Entry 5C4X (X-ray diffraction, 4.00 A resolution); this record covers chains A and F of the 15 polymer chains in the assembly.

Chain A:
Protein: DNA-directed RNA polymerase II subunit RPB1
From: Saccharomyces cerevisiae (strain ATCC 204508 / S288c)
Notes: EC 2.7.7.6
UniProt: P04050 (RPB1_YEAST); residue numbers follow UniProt; this construct covers 1-1733
Amino-acid sequence (1733 residues; row label = number of the first residue in the row):
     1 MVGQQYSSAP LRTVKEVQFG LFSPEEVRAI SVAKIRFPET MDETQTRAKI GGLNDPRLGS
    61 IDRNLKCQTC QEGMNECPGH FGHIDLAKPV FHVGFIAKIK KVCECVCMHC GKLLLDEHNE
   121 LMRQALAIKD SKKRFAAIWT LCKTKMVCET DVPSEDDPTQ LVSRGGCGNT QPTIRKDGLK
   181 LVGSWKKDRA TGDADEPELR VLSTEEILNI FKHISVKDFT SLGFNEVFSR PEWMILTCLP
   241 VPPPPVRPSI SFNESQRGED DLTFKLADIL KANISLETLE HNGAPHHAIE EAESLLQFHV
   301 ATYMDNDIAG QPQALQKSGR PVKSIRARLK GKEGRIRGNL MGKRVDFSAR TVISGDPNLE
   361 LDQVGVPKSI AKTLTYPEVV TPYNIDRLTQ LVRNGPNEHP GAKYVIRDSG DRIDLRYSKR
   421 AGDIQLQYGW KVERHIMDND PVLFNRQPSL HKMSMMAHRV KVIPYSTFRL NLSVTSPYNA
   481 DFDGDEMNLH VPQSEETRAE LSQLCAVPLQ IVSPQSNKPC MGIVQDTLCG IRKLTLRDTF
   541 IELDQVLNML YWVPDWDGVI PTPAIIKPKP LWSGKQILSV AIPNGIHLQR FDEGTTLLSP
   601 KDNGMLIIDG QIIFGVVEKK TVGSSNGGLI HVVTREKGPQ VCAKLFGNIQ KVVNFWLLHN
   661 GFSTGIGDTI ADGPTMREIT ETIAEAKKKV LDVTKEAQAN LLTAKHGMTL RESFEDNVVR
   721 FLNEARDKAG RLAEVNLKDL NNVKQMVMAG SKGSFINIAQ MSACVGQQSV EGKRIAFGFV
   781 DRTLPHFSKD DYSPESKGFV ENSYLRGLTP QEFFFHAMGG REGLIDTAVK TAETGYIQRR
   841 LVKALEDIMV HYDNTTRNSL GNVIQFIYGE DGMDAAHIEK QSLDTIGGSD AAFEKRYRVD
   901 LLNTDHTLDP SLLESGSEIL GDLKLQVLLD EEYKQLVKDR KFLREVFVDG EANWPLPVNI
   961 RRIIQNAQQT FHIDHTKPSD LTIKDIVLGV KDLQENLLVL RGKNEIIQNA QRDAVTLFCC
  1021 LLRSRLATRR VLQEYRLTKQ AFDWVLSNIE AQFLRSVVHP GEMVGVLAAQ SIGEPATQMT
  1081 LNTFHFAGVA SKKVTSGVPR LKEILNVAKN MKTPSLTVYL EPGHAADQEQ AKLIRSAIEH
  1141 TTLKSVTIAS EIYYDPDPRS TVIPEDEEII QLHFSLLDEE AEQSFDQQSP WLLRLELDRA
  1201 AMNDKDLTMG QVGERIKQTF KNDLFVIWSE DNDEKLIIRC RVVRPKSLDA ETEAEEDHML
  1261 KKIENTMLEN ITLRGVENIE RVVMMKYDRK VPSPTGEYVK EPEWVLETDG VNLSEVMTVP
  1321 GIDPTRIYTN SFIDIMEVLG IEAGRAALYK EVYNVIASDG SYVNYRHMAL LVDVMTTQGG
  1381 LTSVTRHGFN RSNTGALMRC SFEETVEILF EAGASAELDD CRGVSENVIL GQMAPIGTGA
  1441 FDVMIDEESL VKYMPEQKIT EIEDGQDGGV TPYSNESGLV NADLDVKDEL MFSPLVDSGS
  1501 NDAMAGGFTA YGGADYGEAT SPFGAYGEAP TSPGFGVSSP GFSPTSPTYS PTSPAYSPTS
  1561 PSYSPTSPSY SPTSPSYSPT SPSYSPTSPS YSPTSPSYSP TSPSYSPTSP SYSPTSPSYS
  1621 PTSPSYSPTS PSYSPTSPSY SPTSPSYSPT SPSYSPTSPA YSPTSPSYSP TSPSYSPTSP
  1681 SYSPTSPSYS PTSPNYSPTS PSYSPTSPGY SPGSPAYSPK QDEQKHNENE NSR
Disordered / not traced: 1, 1176-1184, 1246-1253, 1455-1733
Bound ions: Zn2+ site 1: Cys67, His80; Zn2+ site 2: Cys110, Cys148, Cys167; Mg2+ near Asp1420 (its only coordinating residue here)
Swiss-Prot annotation at these positions:
  - region: Pro248 to Asp260 (Lid loop), Asn306 to Lys323 (Rudder loop), Pro810 to Glu822 (Bridging helix)
  - binding site (Zn(2+)): Cys67, Cys70, Cys77, His80, Cys107, Cys110, Cys148, Cys167
  - binding site (Mg(2+)): Asp481, Asp483, Asp485
  - modified residue: Thr1471 (Phosphothreonine)
  - cross-link (Glycyl lysine isopeptide (Lys-Gly)): Lys695 (interchain with G-Cter in ubiquitin), Lys1246 (interchain with G-Cter in ubiquitin), Lys1350 (interchain with G-Cter in ubiquitin)
Reported in the primary citation:
  - conformationally variable residues (loop rearrangement): Gln1078 to Gly1097

Chain F:
Protein: DNA-directed RNA polymerases I, II, and III subunit RPABC2
From: Saccharomyces cerevisiae (strain ATCC 204508 / S288c)
UniProt: P20435 (RPAB2_YEAST); numbering as in UniProt (aligned over 1-155)
Amino-acid sequence (155 residues; numbered 1 to 155; the number before each row is that of its first residue):
     1 MSDYEEAFND GNENFEDFDV EHFSDEETYE EKPQFKDGET TDANGKTIVT GGNGPEDFQQ
    61 HEQIRRKTLK EKAIPKDQRA TTPYMTKYER ARILGTRALQ ISMNAPVFVD LEGETDPLRI
   121 AMKELAEKKI PLVIRRYLPD GSFEDWSVEE LIVDL
Disordered / not traced: 1-68
Swiss-Prot annotation at these positions:
  - region: Leu111 to Leu132 (Leucine-zipper)
  - modified residue: Ser24 (Phosphoserine)

How chain A and chain F interact:
Pairs across the interface (89; chain A residue first):
  Val379(A) - Ser102(F)
  Val379(A) - Asn104(F)
  Val380(A) - Asn104(F)
  Thr381(A) - Ser102(F)
  Thr381(A) - Asn104(F)
  Pro382(A) - Asn104(F)
  Tyr383(A) - Ile101(F)  hydrophobic
  Tyr383(A) - Val107(F)
  Tyr383(A) - Leu111(F)  hydrophobic
  Tyr383(A) - Glu114(F)
  Tyr383(A) - Thr115(F)
  Arg387(A) - Thr115(F)
  Tyr428(A) - Asn104(F)
  Ser494(A) - Leu99(F)
  Glu495(A) - Ala98(F)
  Glu495(A) - Leu99(F)
  Glu495(A) - Ser102(F)
  Glu495(A) - Asp116(F)
  Glu495(A) - Pro117(F)
  Glu496(A) - Gly95(F)
  Glu496(A) - Thr96(F)
  Glu496(A) - Leu99(F)
  Ala499(A) - Gly95(F)
  Ala499(A) - Leu118(F)  hydrophobic
  Ser502(A) - Leu118(F)
  Gln503(A) - Arg90(F)  hydrogen bond
  Leu504(A) - Tyr88(F)  hydrophobic
  Leu504(A) - Ala91(F)  hydrophobic
  His851(A) - Pro139(F)
  Tyr852(A) - Thr81(F)
  Tyr852(A) - Thr86(F)
  Tyr852(A) - Glu89(F)
  Tyr852(A) - Arg136(F)
  Tyr852(A) - Tyr137(F)
  Asp853(A) - Leu138(F)
  Asp853(A) - Pro139(F)
  Arg857(A) - Pro139(F)
  Asp874(A) - Lys87(F)  salt bridge
  Arg1001(A) - Ala80(F)
  Arg1001(A) - Thr81(F)
  Arg1001(A) - Thr82(F)
  Arg1001(A) - Pro83(F)
  Lys1003(A) - Gln78(F)
  Ala1051(A) - Asp154(F)
  Leu1054(A) - Tyr84(F)
  Arg1055(A) - Asp154(F)  salt bridge
  Arg1055(A) - Leu155(F)  hydrogen bond (side chain-backbone)
  His1059(A) - Thr86(F)  hydrogen bond
  His1059(A) - Lys87(F)  hydrogen bond (side chain-backbone)
  His1059(A) - Tyr88(F)
  Pro1060(A) - Thr86(F)
  Pro1060(A) - Tyr88(F)
  Gly1061(A) - Tyr88(F)
  Glu1062(A) - Lys87(F)  salt bridge
  Glu1062(A) - Tyr88(F)  hydrogen bond
  Gly1437(A) - Tyr88(F)
  Thr1438(A) - Tyr88(F)
  Thr1438(A) - Arg92(F)  hydrogen bond (backbone-side chain)
  Phe1441(A) - Tyr88(F)
  Phe1441(A) - Glu89(F)
  Phe1441(A) - Arg92(F)  hydrogen bond (backbone-side chain)
  Phe1441(A) - Ile134(F)  hydrophobic
  Phe1441(A) - Arg135(F)
  Phe1441(A) - Tyr137(F)  hydrophobic
  Asp1442(A) - Val133(F)
  Asp1442(A) - Ile134(F)
  Asp1442(A) - Arg135(F)  hydrogen bond (backbone-backbone)
  Asp1442(A) - Tyr137(F)
  Val1443(A) - Arg92(F)
  Val1443(A) - Leu132(F)  hydrophobic
  Val1443(A) - Val133(F)
  Val1443(A) - Ile134(F)  hydrophobic
  Met1444(A) - Leu132(F)
  Met1444(A) - Val133(F)  hydrogen bond (backbone-backbone)
  Met1444(A) - Arg135(F)
  Met1444(A) - Asp145(F)
  Ile1445(A) - Pro131(F)
  Ile1445(A) - Leu132(F)  hydrophobic
  Asp1446(A) - Pro131(F)  hydrogen bond (backbone-backbone)
  Ser1449(A) - Pro131(F)
  Leu1450(A) - Phe108(F)
  Leu1450(A) - Pro131(F)
  Tyr1453(A) - Phe108(F)  hydrophobic
  Tyr1453(A) - Lys128(F)
  Tyr1453(A) - Lys129(F)
  Tyr1453(A) - Ile130(F)
  Tyr1453(A) - Pro131(F)  hydrophobic
  Tyr1453(A) - Glu149(F)  hydrogen bond
  Met1454(A) - Phe108(F)
Other interface residues (no listed pair), chain A (46 interface residues in all): Gly429, Lys452, Thr855, Arg1422, Met1433, Ala1440
Other interface residues (no listed pair), chain F (48 interface residues in all): Arg79, Leu94, Ile120, Met122

Summary:
The interface between chain A and chain F involves 46 residues on one side and 48 on the other; the contacts
include 11 hydrogen bonds and 3 salt bridges. Among the polar pairs are Asp874(A)-Lys87(F),
Arg1055(A)-Asp154(F) and Glu1062(A)-Lys87(F). From the paper: conformational variability at Gln1078(A).
Here chain A is DNA-directed RNA polymerase II subunit RPB1 and chain F is DNA-directed RNA polymerases I, II,
and III subunit RPABC2, both from Saccharomyces cerevisiae (strain ATCC 204508 / S288c). Entry 5C4X (Crystal
structure of a transcribing RNA Polymerase II complex reveals a complete transcription bubble) was determined
by X-ray diffraction, deposited together with 5C3E, 5C44, 5C4A and 5C4J.
